3UUD - chains A and C of the 4 polymer chains in the assembly; structure by X-ray diffraction, 1.60 A resolution.

[Chain A]
Protein: Estrogen receptor
Organism: Homo sapiens
Notes: fragment: Ligand binding domain (residues 302-552)
Reference sequence: P03372 (ESR1_HUMAN); residue numbers follow UniProt; this construct covers 302-552
Amino-acid sequence (251 residues; numbered 302 to 552; the number before each row is that of its first residue):
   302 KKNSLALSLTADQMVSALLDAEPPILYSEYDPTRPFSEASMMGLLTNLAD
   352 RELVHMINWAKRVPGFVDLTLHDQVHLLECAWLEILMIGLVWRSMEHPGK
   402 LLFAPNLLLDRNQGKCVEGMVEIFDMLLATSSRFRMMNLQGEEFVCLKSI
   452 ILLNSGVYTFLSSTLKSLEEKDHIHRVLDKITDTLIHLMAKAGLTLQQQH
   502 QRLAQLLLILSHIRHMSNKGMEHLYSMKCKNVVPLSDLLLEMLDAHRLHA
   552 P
Unresolved in the structure: 302-304, 462-464, 550-552
Construct notes: engineered mutation Ser537 (Tyr in P03372)
Modified / non-standard residues: Cys381 (s-hydroxycysteine; CSO); Cys530 (s-hydroxycysteine; CSO)
Ligand contacts: estradiol (EST): Met343, Leu346, Thr347, Leu349, Ala350, Glu353, Leu384, Leu387, Met388, Leu391, Arg394, Phe404, Met421, Ile424, Leu428, Gly521, His524, Leu525
Reported in the primary citation:
  - binding site for estradiol: Glu353, Arg394, Gly521, His524, Leu525
  - contacts within the chain: Thr347-Leu525 (hydrophobic contact), Leu525-Leu536 (hydrophobic contact)
  - mutagenesis - Y537S: increased stability

[Chain C]
Protein: Nuclear receptor coactivator 1
Notes: EC 2.3.1.48; fragment: Coactivator peptide SRC-1
Reference sequence: Q15788 (NCOA1_HUMAN); numbering as in UniProt (aligned over 686-698)
Amino-acid sequence (13 residues; each row starts with the number of its first residue):
   686 RHKILHRLLQEGS
Unresolved in the structure: 686-687, 697-698

[Interface between chain A and chain C]
Residue-residue contacts (23; chain A residue first):
  Ile358(A) with Leu690(C), hydrophobic; Leu693(C), hydrophobic; Leu694(C), hydrophobic
  Lys362(A) with Leu693(C), hydrogen bond (side chain-backbone); Leu694(C); Glu696(C), hydrogen bond (side chain-backbone)
  Leu372(A) with His691(C); Leu694(C), hydrophobic; Gln695(C)
  Gln375(A) with Leu694(C)
  Val376(A) with Lys688(C); Leu690(C); His691(C); Leu694(C), hydrophobic
  Leu379(A) with Leu694(C), hydrophobic
  Glu380(A) with Lys688(C), salt bridge; Leu690(C)
  Asp538(A) with Ile689(C)
  Leu539(A) with Ile689(C)
  Glu542(A) with Lys688(C); Ile689(C), hydrogen bond (side chain-backbone); Leu690(C), hydrogen bond (side chain-backbone)
  Met543(A) with Leu690(C), hydrophobic
Other interface residues (no listed pair), chain A (12 interface residues in all): Phe367

[Summary]
The interface between chain A and chain C involves 12 residues on one side and 8 on the other; the contacts
include 4 hydrogen bonds and 1 salt bridge. Among the polar pairs are Glu380(A)-Lys688(C), Lys362(A)-Leu693(C)
and Lys362(A)-Glu696(C). From the paper: a binding site for estradiol at Glu353(A), Arg394(A) and Gly521(A)
among others; Y537S of chain A increases stability.
Here chain A is Estrogen receptor (Homo sapiens) and chain C is Nuclear receptor coactivator 1. Entry 3UUD
(Crystal structure of hERa-LBD (Y537S) in complex with estradiol) was determined by X-ray diffraction,
deposited together with 3UU7, 3UUA and 3UUC.
